PDB entry 7YMS | electron microscopy, 2.90 A resolution | chains A and F of the 6 polymer chains in the assembly

Chain A:
Name: Capsid protein VP1
From: Coxsackievirus A16
Notes: EC 3.4.22.29, 3.6.1.15, 3.4.22.28, 2.7.7.48
UniProt: M4TAU2 (M4TAU2_9ENTO); residues 1-297 here correspond to UniProt positions 566-862 (UniProt number = residue number + 565)
Sequence (297 residues; numbered 1 to 297; the number before each row is that of its first residue):
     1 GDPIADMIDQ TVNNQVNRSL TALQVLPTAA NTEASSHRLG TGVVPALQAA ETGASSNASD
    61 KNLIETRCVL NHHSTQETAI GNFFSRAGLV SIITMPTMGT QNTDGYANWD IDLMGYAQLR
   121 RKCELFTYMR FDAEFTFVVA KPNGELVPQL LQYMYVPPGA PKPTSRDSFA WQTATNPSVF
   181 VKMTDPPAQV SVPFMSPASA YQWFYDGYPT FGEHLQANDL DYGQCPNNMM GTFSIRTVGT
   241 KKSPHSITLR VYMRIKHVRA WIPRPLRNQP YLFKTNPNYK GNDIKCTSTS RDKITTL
Unresolved in the structure: 1, 9-22

Chain F:
Name: The heavy chain of fab 9B5
From: Coxsackievirus A16
Notes: antibody fragment or engineered binder
Sequence (218 residues; numbered 1 to 218; the number before each row is that of its first residue):
     1 EVQLQQSGPE LVKPGASVKM SCKTSGYTFT ENTMHWVRQS HGKSLEWIGG IYPKNDDTKY
    61 NQKFKGKATL TVDKSSSTAC MELRSLTSED SAVYYCARGD YENYFYAMDY WGQGTSVTVS
   121 SAKTTPPSVY PLAPGCGDTT GSSVTLGCLV KGYFPESVTV TWNSGSLSSS VHTFPALLQS
   181 GLYTMSSSVT VPSSTWPSQT VTCSVAHPAS STTVDKKL
Cystine bridges: Cys-22/Cys-96, Cys-148/Cys-203

Interface between chain A and chain F:
Contacting residue pairs - 13 pairs, chain A then chain F:
  Thr-97(A) / Phe-105(F)
  Met-98(A) / Asn-103(F)
  Met-98(A) / Phe-105(F)  hydrophobic
  Gly-99(A) / Glu-102(F)
  Gly-99(A) / Asn-103(F)  hydrogen bond (backbone-side chain)
  Gly-99(A) / Tyr-104(F)
  Thr-100(A) / Tyr-52(F)
  Thr-100(A) / Asp-57(F)
  Thr-100(A) / Glu-102(F)
  Thr-100(A) / Asn-103(F)
  Thr-100(A) / Tyr-104(F)
  Asp-104(A) / Lys-59(F)  salt bridge
  Lys-242(A) / Phe-105(F)
Other interface residues (no listed pair), chain F (8 interface residues in all): Thr-33
From the paper, about this interface:
  - epitope / paratope residues, chain A: Gly-99(A), Asp-104(A)

Summary:
The interface between chain A and chain F involves 6 residues on one side and 8 on the other; the contacts
include 1 hydrogen bond and 1 salt bridge. Among the polar pairs are Asp-104(A)/Lys-59(F) and
Gly-99(A)/Asn-103(F). The paper reports epitope/paratope residues Gly-99(A) and Asp-104(A).
Chain A is Capsid protein VP1 and chain F is the heavy chain of fab 9B5, both from Coxsackievirus A16; the
structure, Cryo-EM structure of Coxsackievirus A16 in complex with a neutralizing antibody 9B5, was determined
by electron microscopy together with 7YV2, 7YV7, 7YRF, 7YRH and 7Y7M from the same study.
